Entry 4GR4 (X-ray diffraction, 2.44 A resolution); this record covers chain A.

[Chain A]
Name: Non-ribosomal peptide synthetase
From: Streptomyces lydicus
Reference sequence: D1GLU5 (D1GLU5_9ACTO); numbering as in UniProt (aligned over 1-466)
Chain sequence (469 residues; row label = number of the first residue in the row; numbers below 1 keep their minus sign (Gly-2 is residue -2)):
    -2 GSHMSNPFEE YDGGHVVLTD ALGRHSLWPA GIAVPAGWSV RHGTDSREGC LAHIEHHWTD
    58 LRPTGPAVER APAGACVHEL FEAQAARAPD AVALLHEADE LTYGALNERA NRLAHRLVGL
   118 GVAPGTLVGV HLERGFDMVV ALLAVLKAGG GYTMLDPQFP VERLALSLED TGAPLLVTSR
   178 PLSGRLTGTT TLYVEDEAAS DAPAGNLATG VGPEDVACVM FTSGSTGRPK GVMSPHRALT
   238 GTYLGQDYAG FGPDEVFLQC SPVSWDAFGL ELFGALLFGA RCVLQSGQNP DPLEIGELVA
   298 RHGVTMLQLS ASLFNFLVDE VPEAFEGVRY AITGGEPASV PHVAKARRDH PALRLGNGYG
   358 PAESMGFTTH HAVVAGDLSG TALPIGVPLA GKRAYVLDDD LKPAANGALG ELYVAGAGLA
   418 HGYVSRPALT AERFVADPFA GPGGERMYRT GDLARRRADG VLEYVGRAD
Unresolved in the structure: -2 to 0, 193-199, 220-224
Differences from the reference sequence: expression tag (-2 to 0)
From the paper describing this entry:
  - contacts within the chain: Asn3-Glu408, Asn3-Tyr410, Glu6-Arg446, Leu15-Ala433, Arg21-Arg443 (pi stacking), Asp17-Arg21 (salt bridge), Ser23-Ala433 (hydrogen bond), Leu24-Ala428 (backbone contact), Pro32-Ala433, Trp35-Glu442 (hydrogen bond), Arg44-Glu429, Glu360-Tyr420, Trp55-Pro424, Trp55-Thr427, Trp25-Ala433, Trp35-Ala433
  - mutagenesis - S23Y (5-fold): decreased catalytic activity
  - mutagenesis - S23Y: unchanged catalytic activity on CloY
  - mutagenesis - A433E: abolished catalytic activity on CloY
  - mutagenesis - A428Y (2.2-fold): decreased catalytic activity on CloY

[Summary]
The paper reports that S23Y reduces catalytic activity; contacts within the chain involving Asn3, Glu408 and
Tyr410 among others; 3 substitutions were tested in all.
Chain A is Non-ribosomal peptide synthetase (Streptomyces lydicus); the structure, Crystal structure of
SlgN1deltaAsub, was determined by X-ray diffraction together with 4GR5 from the same study.
